Entry 2MES (solution NMR); this record covers chains A and B.

[Chain A]
Protein: Calmodulin
From: Xenopus laevis
Reference sequence: P62155 (CALM_XENLA); residues 1-148 here correspond to UniProt positions 2-149 (UniProt number = residue number + 1)
Chain sequence (148 residues; each row starts with the number of its first residue):
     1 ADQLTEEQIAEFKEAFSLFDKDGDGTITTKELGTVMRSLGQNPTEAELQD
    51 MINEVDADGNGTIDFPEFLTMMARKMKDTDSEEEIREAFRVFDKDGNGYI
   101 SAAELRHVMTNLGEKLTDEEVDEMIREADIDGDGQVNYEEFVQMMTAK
Unresolved in the structure: 1-3, 148
Ion coordination: Ca2+ site 1: D20, D22, D24, T26, E31; Ca2+ site 2: D56, D58, N60, T62, D64, E67; Ca2+ site 3: D93, D95, N97, Y99, E104; Ca2+ site 4: D129, D131, D133, Q135, E140
From the paper describing this entry:
  - mutagenesis - L39G: decreased binding to Disks large homolog 4 (chain B)

[Chain B]
Protein: Disks large homolog 4
From: Homo sapiens
Reference sequence: P78352 (DLG4_HUMAN); residue numbers follow UniProt; this construct covers 1-71
Chain sequence (71 residues; each row starts with the number of its first residue):
     1 MDCLCIVTTKKYRYQDEDTPPLEHSPAHLPNQANSPPVIVNTDTLEAPGY
    51 ELQVNGTEGEMEYEEITLERG
Unresolved in the structure: 20-71
UniProt features mapped onto this chain:
  - lipidation (S-palmitoyl cysteine): C3, C5
From the paper describing this entry:
  - post-translational modification sites: C3, C5 (citing earlier work)

[How chain A and chain B interact]
Residue-residue contacts (52):
  Q8(A) - Y14(B)
  E11(A) - K10(B)
  A15(A) - I6(B)
  L18(A) - I6(B)
  F19(A) - D2(B)
  F19(A) - C3(B)
  F19(A) - I6(B)
  I27(A) - C3(B)
  L32(A) - D2(B)
  L32(A) - C3(B)
  M36(A) - D2(B)
  M51(A) - M1(B)
  M51(A) - D2(B)
  E54(A) - M1(B)
  E54(A) - L4(B)
  V55(A) - M1(B)
  I63(A) - D2(B)
  I63(A) - C3(B)
  M71(A) - L4(B)
  M71(A) - V7(B)
  M72(A) - V7(B)
  R74(A) - L4(B)
  K75(A) - L4(B)
  K75(A) - V7(B)
  K75(A) - T8(B)
  K75(A) - K11(B)
  M76(A) - V7(B)
  M76(A) - K11(B)
  D78(A) - K11(B)
  T79(A) - K11(B)
  E84(A) - L4(B)
  E87(A) - M1(B)
  E87(A) - L4(B)
  E87(A) - C5(B)
  E87(A) - T8(B)
  A88(A) - T8(B)
  V91(A) - C5(B)
  F92(A) - T9(B)
  M109(A) - T9(B)
  L112(A) - I6(B)
  E114(A) - R13(B)
  L116(A) - R13(B)
  M124(A) - Y12(B)
  M124(A) - R13(B)
  E127(A) - Y12(B)
  A128(A) - Y12(B)
  V136(A) - Y12(B)
  F141(A) - Y12(B)
  M144(A) - Y12(B)
  M144(A) - Q15(B)
  M145(A) - T8(B)
  M145(A) - K11(B)
Also at the interface, not in a pair above, chain A (38 interface residues in all): F12, I52, F68
Also at the interface, not in a pair above, chain B (16 interface residues in all): D16
From the paper, about this interface:
  - pairs named by the authors: E11(A)-K10(B) (salt bridge), E114(A)-R13(B) (salt bridge), M124(A)-Y12(B), E127(A)-Y12(B), V136(A)-Y12(B), F141(A)-Y12(B), M144(A)-Y12(B)
  - interface residues, chain A: L18(A), F19(A), I27(A), L32(A), V55(A), I63(A)
  - interface residues, chain B: M1(B), C3(B), L4(B), C5(B), I6(B), V7(B), Y12(B)
  - hot spots on chain B (mutagenesis) - Y12A, R13A: abolished binding to Calmodulin (chain A)
  - hot spots on chain B (mutagenesis) - C3E, L4E, C5E, I6E, V7E, Y12E (37-fold): decreased binding to Calmodulin (chain A)

[Overview]
38 residues of chain A face 16 of chain B across their interface. The paper describes salt bridges between
E11(A) and K10(B) and E114(A) and R13(B); contacts between M124(A) and Y12(B), E127(A) and Y12(B) and V136(A)
and Y12(B) among others. The paper reports that C3E, L4E and C5E of chain B, among others, reduce binding to
Calmodulin (chain A); interface residues L18(A), F19(A) and M1(B) among others; 9 substitutions were tested in
all.
Here chain A is Calmodulin (Xenopus laevis) and chain B is Disks large homolog 4 (Homo sapiens). Entry 2MES
(Backbone 1H, 13C, 15N resonance assignments of calcium-bound calmodulin in complex with PSD95 N-terminal
peptide) was determined by solution NMR.
